Entry 9CK7 (electron microscopy, 3.45 A resolution); this record covers chains B and H of the 8 polymer chains in the assembly.

[Chain B]
Name: Glycoprotein GP1
Source organism: Lassa virus Josiah
UniProtKB: P08669 (GLYC_LASSJ); numbering as in UniProt (aligned over 1-259)
Chain sequence (259 residues; numbered 1 to 259; the number before each row is that of its first residue):
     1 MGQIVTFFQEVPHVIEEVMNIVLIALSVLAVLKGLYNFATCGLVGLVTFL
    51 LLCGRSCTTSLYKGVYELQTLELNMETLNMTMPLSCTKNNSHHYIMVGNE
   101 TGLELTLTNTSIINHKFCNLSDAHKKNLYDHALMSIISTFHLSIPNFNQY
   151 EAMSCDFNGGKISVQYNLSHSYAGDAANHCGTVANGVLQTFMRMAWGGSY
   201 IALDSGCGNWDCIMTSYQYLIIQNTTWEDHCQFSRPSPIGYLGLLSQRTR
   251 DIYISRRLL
Disordered / not traced: 1-59, 170-178
Disulfides: Cys86-Cys231, Cys118-Cys155, Cys180-Cys212
Covalent attachments: glycan linked to Asn79, Asn119; N-acetylglucosamine (NAG) linked to Asn89, Asn99, Asn109, Asn167, Asn224
Sequence notes: conflict Cys207 (Arg in P08669)
Curated features (UniProtKB/Swiss-Prot):
  - binding site (Zn(2+)): Cys57
  - site: Lys33 (Important for GP-C-mediated membrane fusion), Thr58, Thr59 (Cleavage), Leu259 (Cleavage)
  - lipidation: Gly2 (N-myristoyl glycine)
  - glycosylation (N-linked (GlcNAc...) asparagine): Asn79, Asn89, Asn99, Asn109, Asn119, Asn167, Asn224
  - mutagenesis: Gly54 (G54A: No effect on SSP cleavage), Ser56 (S56A: Complete loss of SSP cleavage), Thr58 (T58A: Complete loss of SSP cleavage), Ser60 (S60A: No effect on SSP cleavage)
From the paper describing this entry:
  - post-translational modification sites: Asn79, Asn89

[Chain H]
Name: Rabbit polyclonal Fv heavy chain
Source organism: Oryctolagus cuniculus
Chain sequence (119 residues; row label = number of the first residue in the row; a row labelled like 56A-56B holds insertion residues (56A, then the next letters in order); X marks 119 residues of unknown identity (built as UNK)):
     2 XXXXXXXXXXXXXXXXXXXXXXXXXXXXXXXXXXXXXXXXXXXXXXXXXX
    52 XXXXX
56A-56B XX
    57 XXXXXXXXXXXXXXXXXXXXXXXXXX
82A-82B XX
    83 XXXXXXXXXXXXXXXXXX
100A-100G XXXXXXX
   101 XXXXXXXXX

[Interface between chain B and chain H]
Interface residues of chain B (facing chain H), 7 residues: Asn74, Glu76, Thr226, Trp227, Glu228, Asp229, Arg235
From the paper, about this interface:
  - epitope / paratope residues, chain B: Asn74(B), Thr226(B), Trp227(B), Glu228(B), Asp229(B)

[Summary]
No residue of chain B is in contact with chain H. Covalently linked N-acetylglucosamine: at Asn89(B),
Asn99(B), Asn109(B), Asn167(B) and Asn224(B). UniProt lists Zn2+-binding residue Cys57(B) and 4 mutagenesis
sites on chain B. The paper reports epitope/paratope residues Asn74(B), Thr226(B) and Trp227(B) among others;
modification sites Asn79(B) and Asn89(B).
Chain B is Glycoprotein GP1 (Lassa virus Josiah) and chain H is Rabbit polyclonal Fv heavy chain (Oryctolagus
cuniculus); the structure, Lineage IV Lassa virus glycoprotein (Josiah) in complex with polyclonal antibody
(GPC-A epitope) from rabbit 187, was determined by electron microscopy (same publication as 8TYC, 8TYE, 8VCV,
8VE8, 9CJ7, 9CJ8 and 9CK8).
